4DR5 - chains A and D of the 23 polymer chains in the assembly; structure by X-ray diffraction, 3.45 A resolution.

== Chain A ==
Molecule: 16S rRNA
From: Thermus thermophilus
Sequence (1522 nucleotides; numbered 0 to 1544 plus 19 insertion-coded residues; 42 numbers in that range are skipped by the numbering (no residue carries them; nothing is unmodelled there); the number before each row is that of its first residue; a row labelled like 190A-190L holds insertion residues (190A, then the next letters in order); numbering starts at 0):
     0 UUUGUUGGAG AGUUUGAUCC UGGCUCAGGG UGAACGCUGG CGGCGUGCCU AAGACAUGCA
    60 AGUCGUGCGG G
    73 CCGCGGGGUU UU
    88 ACUCCG
    95 UGGUC
   101 AGCGGCGGAC GGGUGAGUAA CGCGUGGGU
  129A G
   130 ACCUACCCGG AAGAGGGGGA CAACCCGGGG AAACUCGGGC UAAUCCCCCA UGUGGACCCG
   190 C
190A-190L CCCUUGGGGUGU
   191 GUCCAAAGGG CUUU
   216 GCCCGCUUCC GGAUGGGCCC GCGUCCCAUC AGCUAGUUGG UGGGGUAAUG GCCCACCAAG
   276 GCGACGACGG GUAGCCGGUC UGAGAGGAUG GCCGGCCACA GGGGCACUGA GACACGGGCC
   336 CCACUCCUAC GGGAGGCAGC AGUUAGGAAU CUUCCGCAAU GGGCGCAAGC CUGACGGAGC
   396 GACGCCGCUU GGAGGAAGAA GCCCUUCGGG GUGUAAACUC CUGAA
   442 CCCGGGACGA AACCCCCGAC GA
   474 GGGGACUGAC GGUACCGGG
   494 GUAAUAGCGC CGGCCAACUC CGUGCCAGCA GCCGCGGUAA UACGGAGGGC GCGAGCGUUA
   554 CCCGGAUUCA CUGGGCGUAA AGGGCGUGUA GGCGGCCUGG GGCGUCCCAU GUGAAAGACC
   614 ACGGCUCAAC CGUGGGGGAG CGUGGGAUAC GCUCAGGCUA GACGGUGGGA GAGGGUGGUG
   674 GAAUUCCCGG AGUAGCGGUG AAAUGCGCAG AUACCGGGAG GAACGCCGAU GGCGAAGGCA
   734 GCCACCUGGU CCACCCGUGA CGCUGAGGCG CGAAAGCGUG GGGAGCAAAC CGGAUUAGAU
   794 ACCCGGGUAG UCCACGCCCU AAACGAUGCG CGCUAGGUCU CUGGGUCU
   848 CCUGGGGGCC GAAGCUAACG CGUUAAGCGC GCCGCCUGGG GAGUACGGCC GCAAGGCUGA
   908 AACUCAAAGG AAUUGACGGG GGCCCGCACA AGCGGUGGAG CAUGUGGUUU AAUUCGAAGX
   968 AACGCGAAGA ACCUUACCAG GCCUUGACAU GCUAGG
 1003A G
  1004 AACCCGGGUG AAAGCCUGGG GUGCCCC
1030A-1030D GCGA
  1031 GGGGAGCCCU AGCACAGGUG CUGCAUGGCC GUCGUCAGCU CGUGCCGUGA GGUGUUGGGU
  1091 UAAGUCCCGC AACGAGCGCA ACCCCCGCCG UUAGUUGCCA GCGGUUCGGC CGGGCACUCU
  1151 AACGGGACUG CCCGCGAAA
  1171 GCGGGAGGAA GGAGGGGACG ACGUCUGGUC AGCAUGGCCC UUACGGCCUG GGCGACACAC
  1231 GUGCUACAAU GCCCACUACA AAGCGAUGCC ACCCGGCAAC GGGGAGCUAA UCGCAAAAAG
  1291 GUGGGCCCAG UUCGGAUUGG GGUCUGCAAC CCGACCCCAU GAAGCCGGAA UCGCUAGUAA
  1351 UCGCGGAUCA G
 1361A C
  1362 CAUGCCGCGG UGAAUACGUU CCCGGGCCUU GUACACACXG CCXGUXACGC CAUGGGAGCG
  1422 GGCUCUACCC GAAGUCGCCG GG
  1446 AGCCUACGGG
  1459 CAGGCGCCGA GGGUAGGGCC CGUGACUGGG GCGAAGUCGU AACAAGGUAG CUGUACCGGA
  1519 AGGUGCGGCU GGAUCCACUC CUUUCU
Not modelled in the structure: 0-4, 1534-1538
Construct notes: conflict C1534 (A2157 in M26923.1), A1535 (C2158 in M26923.1)
Modified residues: PSU (pseudouridine-5'-monophosphate) at position 516, 7MG (7N-methyl-8-hydroguanosine-5'-monophosphate) at position 527, M2G (N2-dimethylguanosine-5'-monophosphate) at position 966, 5MC (5-methylcytidine-5'-monophosphate) at position 967, 2MG (2N-methylguanosine-5'-monophosphate) at position 1207, 5MC (5-methylcytidine-5'-monophosphate) at position 1400, 4OC (4n,o2'-methylcytidine-5'-monophosphate) at position 1402, 5MC (5-methylcytidine-5'-monophosphate) at position 1404, 5MC (5-methylcytidine-5'-monophosphate) at position 1407, UR3 (3-methyluridine-5'-monophoshate) at position 1498, MA6 (6N-dimethyladenosine-5'-monophoshate) at position 1518, MA6 (6N-dimethyladenosine-5'-monophoshate) at position 1519, PSU (pseudouridine-5'-monophosphate) at position 1540, PSU (pseudouridine-5'-monophosphate) at position 1541
Metal / ion sites: Mg2+ site 1 near U5 (its only coordinating residue here); Mg2+ site 2 near G21 (its only coordinating residue here); Mg2+ site 3 near A33 (its only coordinating residue here); Mg2+ site 4: C48, G115; Mg2+ site 5 near A53 (its only coordinating residue here); Mg2+ site 6: C58, A59, U387; Mg2+ site 7: A59, C386, U387; Mg2+ site 8: U62, G105; Mg2+ site 9: G107, G324; Mg2+ site 10: A109, G331; Mg2+ site 11: G117, G289; Mg2+ site 12: C121, G124, U125; 94 more Mg2+ sites not listed
Ligand contacts: streptomycin (SRY): U12, U13, U14, C526, 7MG_527, C912, A913, A914, A915, C1490, G1491

== Chain D ==
Name: 30S ribosomal protein S4
From: Thermus thermophilus
UniProtKB: P80373 (RS4_THET8); residue numbers follow UniProt; this construct covers 1-209
Amino-acid sequence (209 residues; row label = number of the first residue in the row):
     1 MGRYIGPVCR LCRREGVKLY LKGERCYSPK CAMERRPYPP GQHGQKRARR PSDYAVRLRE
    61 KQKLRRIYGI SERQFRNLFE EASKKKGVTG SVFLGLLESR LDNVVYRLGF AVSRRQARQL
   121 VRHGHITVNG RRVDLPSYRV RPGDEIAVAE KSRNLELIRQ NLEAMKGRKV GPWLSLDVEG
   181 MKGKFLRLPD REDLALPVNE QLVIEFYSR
Not modelled in the structure: 1
Metal / ion sites: Zn2+: Cys9, Cys12, Cys26, Cys31; Mg2+: Ala82, Ser83, Lys85, Gly87, Thr89
UniProt features mapped onto this chain:
  - binding site (Zn(2+)): Cys9, Cys12, Cys26, Cys31

== How chain A and chain D interact ==
Pairs across the interface (119; chain A residue first):
  A8(A) with Glu205(D), hydrogen bond to the base; Ser208(D), hydrogen bond to the base; Arg209(D), base contact
  A26(A) with Arg209(D), sugar contact
  G28(A) with Arg76(D), salt bridge to the phosphate
  C400(A) with Arg73(D), salt bridge to the phosphate
  C401(A) with Arg73(D), salt bridge to the phosphate; Asn77(D), hydrogen bond to the phosphate
  G402(A) with Gln74(D), phosphate contact; Leu135(D), sugar contact; Ser137(D), hydrogen bond to the phosphate
  C403(A) with Gln74(D), hydrogen bond to the phosphate; Arg122(D), hydrogen bond to the sugar; Pro136(D), phosphate contact; Ser137(D), hydrogen bond to the phosphate
  U404(A) with Gly2(D), base contact; Arg118(D), salt bridge to the phosphate; Arg122(D), phosphate contact
  U405(A) with Gly2(D), base contact; Arg3(D), salt bridge to the phosphate
  G406(A) with Ile5(D), sugar contact; Gln119(D), hydrogen bond to the base
  G407(A) with Arg3(D), salt bridge to the phosphate; Ile5(D), phosphate contact; Ser113(D), phosphate contact; Arg115(D), salt bridge to the phosphate; Gln116(D), hydrogen bond to the sugar; Gln119(D), sugar contact
  A408(A) with Leu21(D), phosphate contact; Lys22(D), phosphate contact; Val112(D), sugar contact; Ser113(D), hydrogen bond to the phosphate; Gln116(D), sugar contact
  G409(A) with Lys22(D), salt bridge to the phosphate; Glu24(D), phosphate contact; Arg25(D), phosphate contact
  G410(A) with Lys22(D), hydrogen bond to the base; Arg25(D), salt bridge to the phosphate; Lys30(D), salt bridge to the phosphate
  A411(A) with Arg25(D), salt bridge to the phosphate; Lys30(D), salt bridge to the phosphate
  A412(A) with Arg35(D), salt bridge to the phosphate
  G413(A) with Arg35(D), hydrogen bond to the base; Arg36(D), base contact
  C418(A) with Gln42(D), sugar contact
  C419(A) with Gln42(D), hydrogen bond to the sugar
  G425(A) with Tyr38(D), phosphate contact; Gln45(D), phosphate contact
  G426(A) with Arg36(D), salt bridge to the phosphate; Tyr38(D), hydrogen bond to the phosphate; Gly41(D), hydrogen bond to the phosphate; Gln42(D), hydrogen bond to the sugar
  U427(A) with Arg10(D), hydrogen bond to the phosphate; Arg13(D), salt bridge to the phosphate; Arg36(D), salt bridge to the phosphate; Pro40(D), phosphate contact; Gly41(D), hydrogen bond to the phosphate
  G428(A) with Pro7(D), sugar contact; Arg10(D), salt bridge to the phosphate; Arg13(D), phosphate contact; Arg36(D), sugar contact
  U429(A) with Arg13(D), salt bridge to the phosphate; Lys22(D), hydrogen bond to the sugar; Arg25(D), sugar contact; Ala32(D), phosphate contact; Arg36(D), salt bridge to the phosphate
  A430(A) with Pro7(D), phosphate contact; Val8(D), hydrogen bond to the phosphate; Cys9(D), hydrogen bond to the phosphate; Arg10(D), phosphate contact; Lys22(D), salt bridge to the phosphate
  C436(A) with Glu156(D), sugar contact; Leu157(D), sugar contact
  U437(A) with Gln119(D), hydrogen bond to the base; His123(D), hydrogen bond to the sugar; His125(D), hydrogen bond to the sugar; Leu155(D), sugar contact
  G438(A) with His123(D), sugar contact; His125(D), phosphate contact
  C489(A) with Arg132(D), salt bridge to the phosphate
  G490(A) with Arg132(D), salt bridge to the phosphate
  A496(A) with His123(D), base contact
  C508(A) with Arg209(D), salt bridge to the phosphate
  A509(A) with Ser52(D), hydrogen bond to the phosphate; Tyr54(D), phosphate contact; Ala55(D), sugar contact; Leu58(D), sugar contact
  C511(A) with His43(D), hydrogen bond to the sugar
  U512(A) with Gln42(D), hydrogen bond to the sugar; His43(D), sugar contact; Lys46(D), salt bridge to the phosphate
  G540(A) with Gln42(D), hydrogen bond to the base; His43(D), base contact
  G541(A) with Gly41(D), sugar contact; Gln42(D), hydrogen bond to the sugar
  G542(A) with Arg10(D), salt bridge to the phosphate; Arg14(D), hydrogen bond to the phosphate; Gly41(D), sugar contact
  C543(A) with Arg10(D), salt bridge to the phosphate; Arg14(D), salt bridge to the phosphate; Arg59(D), phosphate contact
  G544(A) with Arg59(D), salt bridge to the phosphate; Gln62(D), hydrogen bond to the phosphate; Arg66(D), salt bridge to the phosphate
  C545(A) with Lys61(D), salt bridge to the phosphate; Gln62(D), hydrogen bond to the phosphate; Arg65(D), salt bridge to the phosphate; Glu72(D), phosphate contact
  G546(A) with Tyr4(D), base contact; Glu72(D), hydrogen bond to the phosphate; Arg73(D), hydrogen bond to the phosphate
  A547(A) with Gly2(D), hydrogen bond to the phosphate
  U619(A) with Arg132(D), base contact; Val133(D), base contact; Asp134(D), hydrogen bond to the base; Leu135(D), base contact
  C620(A) with Leu135(D), sugar contact; Ser137(D), base contact; Tyr138(D), sugar contact
Interface residues without a listed pair, chain A (48 interface residues in all): C435, A439, G491
Interface residues without a listed pair, chain D (65 interface residues in all): Ser71, Arg100, Lys151, Phe206

== Overview ==
48 residues of chain A and 65 residues of chain D are in contact; the contacts include 36 hydrogen bonds and
31 salt bridges. Among the polar pairs are A8(A)-Glu205(D), A8(A)-Ser208(D) and G406(A)-Gln119(D). Chain A
binds streptomycin. From UniProt: 4 Zn2+-binding residues on chain D.
Chain A is 16S rRNA and chain D is 30S ribosomal protein S4, both from Thermus thermophilus; the structure,
Crystal structure of the Thermus thermophilus (HB8) 30S ribosomal subunit with codon, crystallographically
disordered cognate transfer ..., was determined by X-ray diffraction, deposited together with 4DR1, 4DR2,
4DR3, 4DR4, 4DR6 and 4DR7.
